PDB entry 7DWO | X-ray diffraction, 2.61 A resolution | chains A and B

Chain A (and B):
Name: Predicted DNA-binding transcriptional regulator
Source organism: Aliivibrio fischeri ES114
Notes: chain B of this document is another copy of the same molecule, construct and numbering; everything in this record applies to it too
UniProt: Q5E4K6 (Q5E4K6_ALIF1); numbering as in UniProt (aligned over 1-293)
Chain sequence (293 residues; numbered 1 to 293; the number before each row is that of its first residue):
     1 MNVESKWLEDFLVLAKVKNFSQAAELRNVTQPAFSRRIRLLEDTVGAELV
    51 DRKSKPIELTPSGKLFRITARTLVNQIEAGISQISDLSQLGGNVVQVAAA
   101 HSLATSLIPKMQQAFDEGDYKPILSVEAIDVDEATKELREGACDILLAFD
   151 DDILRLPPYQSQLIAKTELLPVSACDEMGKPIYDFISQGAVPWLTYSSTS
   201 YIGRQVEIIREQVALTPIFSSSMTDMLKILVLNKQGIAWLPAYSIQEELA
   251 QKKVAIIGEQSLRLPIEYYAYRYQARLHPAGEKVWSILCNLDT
Unresolved in the structure: 293
Differences from the reference sequence: engineered mutation Ile202 (Met in Q5E4K6)

Chain A / chain B interface:
Contacting residue pairs - 61 pairs, chain A then chain B:
  Asp86(A) with Ser197(B); Ser198(B), hydrogen bond; Thr199(B)
  Leu90(A) with Pro217(B), hydrophobic; Ser220(B)
  His101(A) with His101(B), hydrogen bond; Met223(B); Asp225(B), salt bridge
  Ala104(A) with Met226(B)
  Thr105(A) with Asp225(B); Ile229(B)
  Ile108(A) with Phe219(B), hydrophobic; Met226(B), hydrophobic
  Pro109(A) with Met226(B); Asn233(B)
  Gln112(A) with Gln235(B)
  Gln113(A) with Gln235(B)
  Ile123(A) with Pro217(B); Ile218(B)
  Leu124(A) with Phe219(B); Ser220(B), hydrogen bond (backbone-backbone)
  Ser125(A) with Ser220(B)
  Val126(A) with Phe219(B), hydrophobic; Ser220(B), hydrogen bond (backbone-backbone); Ser221(B), hydrogen bond (backbone-side chain); Met223(B), hydrophobic
  Glu127(A) with Ser197(B); Ser221(B); Ser222(B), hydrogen bond
  Ser197(A) with Asp86(B), hydrogen bond
  Ser198(A) with Asp86(B), hydrogen bond
  Thr199(A) with Asp86(B)
  Arg210(A) with Gln89(B), hydrogen bond
  Pro217(A) with Gln89(B); Leu90(B), hydrophobic
  Ile218(A) with Ile123(B)
  Phe219(A) with Ile108(B), hydrophobic; Gln112(B); Leu124(B); Val126(B), hydrophobic
  Ser220(A) with Leu90(B); Leu124(B), hydrogen bond (backbone-backbone); Ser125(B); Val126(B), hydrogen bond (backbone-backbone)
  Ser221(A) with Val126(B), hydrogen bond (side chain-backbone)
  Ser222(A) with Val126(B); Glu127(B), hydrogen bond
  Met223(A) with His101(B); Ala104(B), hydrophobic; Val126(B), hydrophobic
  Asp225(A) with His101(B); Thr105(B)
  Met226(A) with Ala104(B); Thr105(B); Ile108(B), hydrophobic; Pro109(B)
  Ile229(A) with Thr105(B); Pro109(B), hydrophobic
  Asn233(A) with Pro109(B)
  Gln235(A) with Gln112(B); Gln113(B)
Interface residues without a listed pair, chain A (34 interface residues in all): Ser82, Ala128, Thr195, Leu230
Interface residues without a listed pair, chain B (33 interface residues in all): Ser85, Ala128, Leu230

Summary:
The interface between chain A and chain B involves 34 residues on one side and 33 on the other, with 13
hydrogen bonds and 1 salt bridge. Polar contacts include His101(A)-Asp225(B), Asp86(A)-Ser198(B) and
His101(A)-His101(B).
Both chains are Predicted DNA-binding transcriptional regulator (Aliivibrio fischeri ES114). Entry 7DWO
(Crystal structure of Vibrio fischeri DarR in complex with DNA reveals the transcriptional activation
mechanism of ...) was determined by X-ray diffraction, deposited together with 7DWN.
